7F67 - chains B and H of the 18 polymer chains in the assembly; structure by electron microscopy, 3.59 A resolution.

== Chain B ==
Protein: Translation initiation factor eIF-2B subunit alpha
From: Homo sapiens
UniProtKB: Q14232 (EI2BA_HUMAN); numbering as in UniProt (aligned over 1-305)
Chain sequence (305 residues; numbered 1 to 305; the number before each row is that of its first residue):
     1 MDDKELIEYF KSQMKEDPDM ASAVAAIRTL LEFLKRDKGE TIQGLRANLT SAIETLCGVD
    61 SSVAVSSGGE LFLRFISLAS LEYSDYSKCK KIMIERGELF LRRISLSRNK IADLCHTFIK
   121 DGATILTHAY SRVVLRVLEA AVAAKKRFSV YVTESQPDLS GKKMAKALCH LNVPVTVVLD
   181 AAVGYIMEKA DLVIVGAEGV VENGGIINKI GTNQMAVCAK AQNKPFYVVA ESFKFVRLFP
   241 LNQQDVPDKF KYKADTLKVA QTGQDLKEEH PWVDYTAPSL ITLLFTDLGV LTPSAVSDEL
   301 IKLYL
Not modelled in the structure: 255-267
What the authors report for this chain:
  - mutagenesis - A47E: unchanged binding to eIF2(alphaP)

== Chain H ==
Protein: Translation initiation factor eIF-2B subunit delta
From: Homo sapiens
UniProtKB: Q9UI10 (EI2BD_HUMAN); residue numbers follow UniProt; this construct covers 1-523
Chain sequence (523 residues; each row starts with the number of its first residue):
     1 MAAVAVAVRE DSGSGMKAEL PPGPGAVGRE MTKEEKLQLR KEKKQQKKKR KEEKGAEPET
    61 GSAVSAAQCQ VGPTRELPES GIQLGTPREK VPAGRSKAEL RAERRAKQEA ERALKQARKG
   121 EQGGPPPKAS PSTAGETPSG VKRLPEYPQV DDLLLRRLVK KPERQQVPTR KDYGSKVSLF
   181 SHLPQYSRQN SLTQFMSIPS SVIHPAMVRL GLQYSQGLVS GSNARCIALL RALQQVIQDY
   241 TTPPNEELSR DLVNKLKPYM SFLTQCRPLS ASMHNAIKFL NKEITSVGSS KREEEAKSEL
   301 RAAIDRYVQE KIVLAAQAIS RFAYQKISNG DVILVYGCSS LVSRILQEAW TEGRRFRVVV
   361 VDSRPWLEGR HTLRSLVHAG VPASYLLIPA ASYVLPEVSK VLLGAHALLA NGSVMSRVGT
   421 AQLALVARAH NVPVLVCCET YKFCERVQTD AFVSNELDDP DDLQCKRGEH VALANWQNHA
   481 SLRLLNLVYD VTPPELVDLV ITELGMIPCS SVPVVLRVKS SDQ
Not modelled in the structure: 1-165, 521-523
UniProt features mapped onto this chain:
  - region: R170 to L179 (May bind the chemical integrated stress response (ISR) inhibitor ISRIB)
  - modified residue: A2 (N-acetylalanine), S12 (Phosphoserine), T86 (Phosphothreonine), S130 (Phosphoserine)

== Chain B / chain H interface ==
Contacting residue pairs - 18 pairs, chain B then chain H:
  E202(B) with M506(H); P508(H)
  N203(B) with P508(H)
  R237(B) with L504(H)
  F239(B) with K326(H), hydrogen bond (backbone-side chain); D498(H); L499(H), hydrophobic
  L241(B) with K400(H); L499(H), hydrophobic
  D245(B) with K326(H), salt bridge
  S294(B) with S510(H)
  S297(B) with P508(H); S511(H), hydrogen bond
  D298(B) with V514(H); R517(H), salt bridge
  K302(B) with R517(H)
  L305(B) with L504(H), hydrophobic; V518(H), hydrophobic
Interface residues without a listed pair, chain B (12 interface residues in all): I301
Interface residues without a listed pair, chain H (15 interface residues in all): P433, L435, I507

== Overview ==
The interface between chain B and chain H involves 12 residues on one side and 15 on the other, with 2
hydrogen bonds and 2 salt bridges. Among the polar pairs are D245(B)-K326(H), D298(B)-R517(H) and
F239(B)-K326(H). The paper reports that A47E of chain B leaves binding to eIF2(alphaP) unchanged.
Chain B is Translation initiation factor eIF-2B subunit alpha and chain H is Translation initiation factor
eIF-2B subunit delta, both from Homo sapiens; the structure, eIF2B-SFSV NSs-2-eIF2, was determined by electron
microscopy together with 7F64, 7F66 and 7VLK from the same study.
